PDB entry 5B2J | X-ray diffraction, 2.60 A resolution | chains A and J of the 10 polymer chains in the assembly

== Chain A ==
Name: Histone H3.1
Source organism: Homo sapiens
Reference sequence: P68431 (H31_HUMAN); residues 0-135 here correspond to UniProt positions 1-136 (UniProt number = residue number + 1)
Amino-acid sequence (139 residues; row label = number of the first residue in the row; numbers below 1 keep their minus sign (Gly-3 is residue -3)):
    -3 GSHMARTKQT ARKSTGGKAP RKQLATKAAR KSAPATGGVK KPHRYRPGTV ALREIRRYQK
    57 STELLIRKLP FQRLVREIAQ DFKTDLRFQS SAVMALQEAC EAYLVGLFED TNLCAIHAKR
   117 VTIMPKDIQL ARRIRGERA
Unresolved in the structure: -3 to 36
Construct notes: expression tag (-3 to -1)
Swiss-Prot annotation at these positions:
  - modified residue: Arg2 (Asymmetric dimethylarginine), Thr3 (Phosphothreonine), Lys4 (Allysine), Gln5 (5-glutamyl dopamine), Thr6 (Phosphothreonine), Arg8 (Citrulline), Lys9 (N6,N6,N6-trimethyllysine), Ser10 (ADP-ribosylserine), Thr11 (Phosphothreonine), Lys14 (N6-(2-hydroxyisobutyryl)lysine), Arg17 (Asymmetric dimethylarginine), Lys18 (N6-(2-hydroxyisobutyryl)lysine), Lys23 (N6-(2-hydroxyisobutyryl)lysine), Arg26 (Citrulline), Lys27 (N6,N6,N6-trimethyllysine), Ser28 (ADP-ribosylserine), Lys36 (N6,N6,N6-trimethyllysine), Lys37 (N6-methyllysine), Tyr41 (Phosphotyrosine), Lys56 (N6,N6,N6-trimethyllysine) and 8 more in UniProt
  - lipidation: Lys18 (N6-decanoyllysine)
What the authors report for this chain:
  - conformationally variable residues (helix shift): Leu70 to Phe78

== Chain J ==
Molecule: 146-nt DNA strand
Source organism: Homo sapiens
Sequence (146 nucleotides; row label = number of the first residue in the row; numbers below 1 keep their minus sign (DA-73 is residue -73)):
   -73 ATCAATATCC ACGTGCCAGT TATACCAAAA GTGTATTTGG AAACTCCTAA CTGAAAAGGC
   -13 ATGTTCACGT GAATTCACGT GAACATGCCT TTTCAGTTAG GAGTTTCCAA ATACACTTTT
    47 GGTATAACTG GCACGTGGAT ATTGAT
Modified residues: 5CM (5-methyl-2'-deoxy-cytidine-5'-monophosphate) at position -62, 5CM (5-methyl-2'-deoxy-cytidine-5'-monophosphate) at position -6, 5CM (5-methyl-2'-deoxy-cytidine-5'-monophosphate) at position 4, 5CM (5-methyl-2'-deoxy-cytidine-5'-monophosphate) at position 60
Ion coordination: Mn2+ site 1 near DG-3 (its only coordinating residue here); Mn2+ site 2 near DG26 (its only coordinating residue here); Mn2+ site 3 near DG47 (its only coordinating residue here)

== Chain A / chain J interface ==
Residue-residue contacts - 31 pairs, chain A then chain J:
  Lys37(A) with DA-69(J), phosphate contact
  His39(A) with DA-69(J), phosphate contact; DT-68(J), sugar contact; DC10(J), sugar contact
  Arg40(A) with DA9(J), hydrogen bond to the base; DC10(J), hydrogen bond to the sugar
  Tyr41(A) with DT-68(J), sugar contact; DA-67(J), sugar contact; DA9(J), sugar contact; DC10(J), hydrogen bond to the phosphate
  Arg42(A) with DA9(J), phosphate contact
  Pro43(A) with DA8(J), phosphate contact; DA9(J), sugar contact
  Gly44(A) with DA8(J), hydrogen bond to the phosphate; DA9(J), hydrogen bond to the phosphate
  Thr45(A) with DA9(J), hydrogen bond to the phosphate
  Val46(A) with DA9(J), hydrogen bond to the phosphate; DC10(J), phosphate contact
  Ala47(A) with DA9(J), hydrogen bond to the phosphate
  Arg49(A) with DA-67(J), phosphate contact; DT-66(J), salt bridge to the phosphate
  Arg63(A) with DT17(J), hydrogen bond to the phosphate; DT18(J), phosphate contact
  Lys64(A) with DT18(J), hydrogen bond to the phosphate
  Leu65(A) with DT17(J), sugar contact; DT18(J), hydrogen bond to the phosphate
  Pro66(A) with DT17(J), phosphate contact
  Arg69(A) with DT17(J), salt bridge to the phosphate
  Arg83(A) with DA25(J), phosphate contact; DG26(J), phosphate contact
  Lys115(A) with DA-2(J), salt bridge to the phosphate
Other interface residues (no listed pair), chain A (20 interface residues in all): Glu50, Asp81
Other interface residues (no listed pair), chain J (13 interface residues in all): DA11

== Summary ==
Chain A and chain J form an interface of 20 and 13 residues respectively, with 11 hydrogen bonds and 3 salt
bridges. Polar contacts include Arg40(A)-DA9(J), Arg40(A)-DC10(J) and Tyr41(A)-DC10(J). The paper reports
conformational variability at Leu70(A).
Here chain A is Histone H3.1 and chain J is a 146-nt DNA strand, both from Homo sapiens. Entry 5B2J (Human
nucleosome containing CpG methylated DNA) was determined by X-ray diffraction, deposited together with 5B2I.
